2FZG - chains C and D of the 4 polymer chains in the assembly; structure by X-ray diffraction, 2.25 A resolution.

# Chain C
Name: Aspartate carbamoyltransferase catalytic chain
Organism: Escherichia coli
Notes: EC 2.1.3.2
UniProtKB: P0A786 (PYRB_ECOLI); numbering as in UniProt (aligned over 1-310)
Amino-acid sequence (310 residues; row label = number of the first residue in the row):
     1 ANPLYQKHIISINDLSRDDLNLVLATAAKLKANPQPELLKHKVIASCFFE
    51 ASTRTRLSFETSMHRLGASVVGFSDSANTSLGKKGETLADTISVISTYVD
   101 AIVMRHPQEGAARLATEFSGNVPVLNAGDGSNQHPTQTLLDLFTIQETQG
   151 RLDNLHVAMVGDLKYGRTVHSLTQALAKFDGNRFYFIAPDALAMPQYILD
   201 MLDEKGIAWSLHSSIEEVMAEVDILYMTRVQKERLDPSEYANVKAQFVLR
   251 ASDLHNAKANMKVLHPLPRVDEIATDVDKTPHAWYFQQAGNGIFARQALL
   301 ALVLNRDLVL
Small-molecule neighbours: EOB ({1,3-phenylenebis[imino(2-oxoethane-2,1-diyl)]}bis(phosphonic acid)): Ala-51, Ser-52, Thr-53, Arg-54, Thr-55, Arg-56, Leu-81, Lys-83, Arg-105, His-134, Gln-137, Thr-168, Thr-228, Arg-229, Gln-231, Pro-266, Leu-267

# Chain D
Name: Aspartate carbamoyltransferase regulatory chain
Organism: Escherichia coli
Notes: EC 2.1.3.2
UniProtKB: P0A7F3 (PYRI_ECOLI); aligned to UniProt positions 1-153 over residues 1-153 (the alignment contains insertions or deletions, so no single offset holds)
Amino-acid sequence (153 residues; row label = number of the first residue in the row):
     1 MTHDNKLQVEAIKRGTVIDHIPAQIGFKLLSLFKLTETDQRITIGLNLPS
    51 GEMGRKDLIKIENTFLSEDQVDQLALYAPQATVNRIDNYEVVGKSRPSLP
   101 ERIDNVLVCPNSNCISHAEPVSSSFAVRKRANDIALKCKYCEKEFSHNVV
   151 LAN
Unresolved in the structure: 1
Ion coordination: Zn2+: Cys-109, Cys-114, Cys-138, Cys-141
Small-molecule neighbours: CTP (cytidine-5'-triphosphate): Thr-2, Glu-10, Ala-11, Ile-12, Val-17, Asp-19, His-20, Lys-60, Thr-82, Asn-84, Ile-86, Tyr-89, Val-91, Lys-94
Curated features (UniProtKB/Swiss-Prot):
  - binding site (Zn(2+)): Cys-109, Cys-114, Cys-138, Cys-141

# Interface between chain C and chain D
Contacting residue pairs - 38 pairs, chain C then chain D:
  Ser-11(C) with Glu-142(D), hydrogen bond
  Asn-13(C) with Lys-137(D); Glu-142(D)
  Thr-87(C) with Glu-119(D)
  Leu-88(C) with Ile-115(D), hydrophobic; Glu-119(D), hydrogen bond (backbone-side chain)
  Ala-89(C) with Glu-119(D), hydrogen bond (backbone-side chain); Pro-120(D), hydrophobic
  His-106(C) with Ile-115(D)
  Pro-107(C) with Asn-113(D), hydrogen bond (backbone-side chain)
  Gln-108(C) with Asn-113(D); Cys-114(D), hydrogen bond (side chain-backbone); Ile-115(D)
  Glu-109(C) with Asn-111(D), hydrogen bond; Asn-113(D), hydrogen bond; Cys-114(D); Ile-115(D), hydrogen bond (backbone-backbone); Cys-141(D)
  Gly-110(C) with Ile-115(D); Tyr-140(D)
  Ala-111(C) with Ile-115(D)
  Arg-113(C) with Lys-139(D); Tyr-140(D); Glu-142(D), salt bridge
  Leu-114(C) with Ile-115(D), hydrophobic; Glu-119(D); Val-121(D), hydrophobic; Tyr-140(D)
  Glu-117(C) with Val-121(D); Lys-139(D), salt bridge; Tyr-140(D), hydrogen bond
  Phe-118(C) with Pro-120(D); Val-121(D), hydrophobic
  Ser-131(C) with Lys-143(D), hydrogen bond
  Asn-132(C) with Tyr-140(D); Cys-141(D), hydrogen bond (side chain-backbone); Glu-142(D)
  Gln-133(C) with Glu-142(D)
Interface residues without a listed pair, chain D (14 interface residues in all): Ala-118

# Overview
Chain C and chain D form an interface of 18 and 14 residues respectively; the contacts include 11 hydrogen
bonds and 2 salt bridges. Polar pairs include Arg-113(C)/Glu-142(D), Glu-117(C)/Lys-139(D) and
Ser-11(C)/Glu-142(D). Chain C binds compound EOB. Chain D binds CTP.
Chain C is Aspartate carbamoyltransferase catalytic chain and chain D is Aspartate carbamoyltransferase
regulatory chain, both from Escherichia coli; the structure, The Structure of Wild-Type E. Coli Aspartate
Transcarbamoylase in Complex with Novel T State Inhibitors at ..., was determined by X-ray diffraction (same
publication as 2FZC and 2FZK).
